Entry 3RT1 (X-ray diffraction, 2.80 A resolution); this record covers chains A and C of the 4 polymer chains in the assembly.

# Chain A (and C)
Protein: PROTEIN (Glycogen [starch] synthase isoform 2)
Source organism: Saccharomyces cerevisiae
Notes: EC 2.4.1.11; chain C of this document is another copy of the same molecule, construct and numbering; everything in this record applies to it too
UniProtKB: P27472 (GYS2_YEAST); residues 1-705 here = UniProt positions 1-705
Sequence (725 residues; numbered -19 to 705; the number before each row is that of its first residue; numbers below 1 keep their minus sign (Met-19 is residue -19)):
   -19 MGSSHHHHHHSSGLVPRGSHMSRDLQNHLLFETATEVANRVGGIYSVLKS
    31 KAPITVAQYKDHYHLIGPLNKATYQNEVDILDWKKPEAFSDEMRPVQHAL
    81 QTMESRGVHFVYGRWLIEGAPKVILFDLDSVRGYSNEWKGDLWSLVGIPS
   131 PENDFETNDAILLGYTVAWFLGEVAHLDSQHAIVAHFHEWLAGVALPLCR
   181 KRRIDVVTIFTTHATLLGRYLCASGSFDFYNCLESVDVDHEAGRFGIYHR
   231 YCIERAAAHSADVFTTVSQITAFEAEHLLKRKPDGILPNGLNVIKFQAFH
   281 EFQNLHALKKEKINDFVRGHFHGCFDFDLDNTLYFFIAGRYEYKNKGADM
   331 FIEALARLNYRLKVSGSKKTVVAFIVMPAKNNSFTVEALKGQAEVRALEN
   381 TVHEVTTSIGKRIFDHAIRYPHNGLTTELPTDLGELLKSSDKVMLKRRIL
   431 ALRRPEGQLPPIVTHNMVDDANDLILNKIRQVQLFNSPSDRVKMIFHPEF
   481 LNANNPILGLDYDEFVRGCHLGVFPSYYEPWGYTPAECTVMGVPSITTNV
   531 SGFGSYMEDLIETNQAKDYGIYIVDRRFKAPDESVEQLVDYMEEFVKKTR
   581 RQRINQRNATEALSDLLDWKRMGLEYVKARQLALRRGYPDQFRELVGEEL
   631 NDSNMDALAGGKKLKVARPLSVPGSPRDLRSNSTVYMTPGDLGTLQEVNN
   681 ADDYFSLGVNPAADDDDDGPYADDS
Not modelled in the structure: -19 to 1, 640-705 (chain C: -19 to 1, 648-705)
Construct notes: expression tag (-19 to 0); engineered mutation Ala589 (Arg in P27472), Ala592 (Arg in P27472)
Ligand contacts:
  - 6-O-phosphono-alpha-D-glucopyranose (G6P), molecule 1: His280, Glu281, Asn284
  - 6-O-phosphono-alpha-D-glucopyranose (G6P), molecule 2: Gln283, Asn284, His286, Ala287, Lys290, His500, Arg580, Arg583, Ile584, Arg587
Swiss-Prot annotation at these positions:
  - binding site (UDP): Arg20, Arg320, Thr514
  - binding site (UDP-alpha-D-glucose): His193, Arg199, Arg320, Glu509, Trp511, Gly512
  - binding site (alpha-D-glucose 6-phosphate): His280, Glu281, Gln283, His286, Lys290, His500, Arg583, Arg587
  - modified residue: Ser159 (Phosphoserine), Ser363 (Phosphoserine), Ser467 (Phosphoserine), Ser651 (Phosphoserine), Ser655 (Phosphoserine), Ser661 (Phosphoserine), Ser663 (Phosphoserine), Thr668 (Phosphothreonine)
Reported in the primary citation:
  - binding site for alpha-D-glucopyranose: Asp208, Asn211, Lys324, Arg337, Tyr340, Gln461, Val462, Gln463, Tyr507, Asn529, Glu538, Arg556, Phe558, Lys559, Pro561, Glu563
  - catalytic residues: Glu509 (citing earlier work)
  - mutagenesis - D208A/N211A/R556A, E333A/Y340A/Q461A: decreased stability
  - mutagenesis - W118A/W149A/H156A, D208A/N211A: decreased catalytic activity

# Chain A / chain C interface
Residue-residue contacts - 53 pairs, chain A then chain C:
  Arg298(A) - Phe394(C)
  Gly303(A) - His402(C)
  Cys304(A) - His402(C)
  Phe305(A) - Ile398(C)
  Phe305(A) - Arg399(C)
  Phe305(A) - His402(C)
  Asp306(A) - His402(C)
  Asp306(A) - Asn403(C)
  Phe307(A) - Arg399(C)  hydrogen bond (backbone-side chain)
  Val375(A) - Ile398(C)  hydrophobic
  Leu378(A) - Phe394(C)  hydrophobic
  Leu378(A) - Ala397(C)  hydrophobic
  Glu379(A) - Phe394(C)
  Val382(A) - Gly390(C)
  Thr386(A) - Thr386(C)
  Thr386(A) - Gly390(C)
  Gly390(A) - Val382(C)
  Gly390(A) - Thr386(C)
  Ile393(A) - Leu425(C)  hydrophobic
  Phe394(A) - Arg298(C)
  Phe394(A) - Val375(C)  hydrophobic
  Phe394(A) - Leu378(C)  hydrophobic
  Phe394(A) - Glu379(C)
  Ala397(A) - Leu378(C)  hydrophobic
  Ala397(A) - Ile429(C)  hydrophobic
  Ile398(A) - Phe305(C)  hydrophobic
  Ile398(A) - Leu432(C)  hydrophobic
  Arg399(A) - Phe305(C)
  Arg399(A) - Phe307(C)
  His402(A) - Gly303(C)
  His402(A) - Cys304(C)
  His402(A) - Phe305(C)
  His402(A) - Asp306(C)
  Asn403(A) - Asp306(C)
  Glu408(A) - Lys426(C)  salt bridge
  Glu408(A) - Ile429(C)
  Leu409(A) - Lys422(C)
  Leu409(A) - Leu425(C)  hydrophobic
  Leu409(A) - Lys426(C)
  Leu409(A) - Ile429(C)  hydrophobic
  Pro410(A) - Leu413(C)
  Thr411(A) - Leu413(C)
  Leu413(A) - Pro410(C)
  Leu413(A) - Thr411(C)
  Leu413(A) - Leu413(C)  hydrophobic
  Leu413(A) - Leu416(C)  hydrophobic
  Lys422(A) - Leu409(C)
  Leu425(A) - Leu409(C)  hydrophobic
  Lys426(A) - Glu408(C)
  Ile429(A) - Ala397(C)  hydrophobic
  Ile429(A) - Glu408(C)
  Ile429(A) - Leu409(C)  hydrophobic
  Leu432(A) - Ile398(C)  hydrophobic
Interface residues without a listed pair, chain A (34 interface residues in all): Val385, Ile389, Tyr400, Asp412, Leu416
Interface residues without a listed pair, chain C (34 interface residues in all): Asp308, Ile389, Ile393, Tyr400, Asp412

# Summary
The chain A/chain C interface involves 34 residues from each chain, with 1 hydrogen bond and 1 salt bridge.
Polar pairs include Glu408(A)-Lys426(C) and Phe307(A)-Arg399(C). Bound to chain A:
6-O-phosphono-alpha-D-glucopyranose. The paper reports the catalytic residue Glu509(A); D208A/N211A/R556A and
E333A/Y340A/Q461A of chain A reduce stability; 4 substitutions were tested in all.
Chain A and chain C are both PROTEIN (Glycogen [starch] synthase isoform 2) (Saccharomyces cerevisiae); the
structure, Maltodextarn bound activated state form of yeast glycogen synthase isoform 2, was determined by
X-ray diffraction (same publication as 3RSZ).
